PDB entry 1Z42 | X-ray diffraction, 1.85 A resolution | chains A and B

Chain A (and B):
Protein: Probable NADH-dependent flavin oxidoreductase yqjM
From: Bacillus subtilis
Notes: EC 1.-.-.-; chain B of this document is another copy of the same molecule, construct and numbering; everything in this record applies to it too
UniProtKB: P54550 (NAMA_BACSU); residues 1-338 here = UniProt positions 1-338
Amino-acid sequence (338 residues; row label = number of the first residue in the row):
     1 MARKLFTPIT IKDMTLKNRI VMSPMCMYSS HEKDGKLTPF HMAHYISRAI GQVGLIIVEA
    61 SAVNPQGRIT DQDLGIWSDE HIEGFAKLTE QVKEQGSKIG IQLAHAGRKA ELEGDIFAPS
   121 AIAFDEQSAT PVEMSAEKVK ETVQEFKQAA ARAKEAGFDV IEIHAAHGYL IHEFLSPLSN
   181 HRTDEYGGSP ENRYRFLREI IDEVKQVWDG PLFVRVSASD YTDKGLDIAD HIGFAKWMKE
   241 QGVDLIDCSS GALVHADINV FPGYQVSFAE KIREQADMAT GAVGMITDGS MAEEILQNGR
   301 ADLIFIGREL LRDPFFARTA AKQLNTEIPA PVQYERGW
Disordered / not traced: 1
Differences from the reference sequence: modified residue (1, 14, 22, 25, 27, 42, 134, 238, 278, 285, 291)
Modified positions: Mse-1 (selenomethionine); Mse-14, Mse-22, Mse-25, Mse-27, Mse-42, Mse-134, Mse-238, Mse-278, Mse-285, Mse-291 (selenomethionine; parent Met)
Residues lining bound ligands:
  - FMN (flavin mononucleotide): Ser-23, Pro-24, Mse-25, Cys-26, Glu-59, Ala-60, Gln-102, His-164, His-167, Arg-215, Val-283, Gly-284, Mse-285, Ile-286, Ile-306, Gly-307, Arg-308
  - P-hydroxybenzaldehyde (HBA): Cys-26, Tyr-28, Ile-69, His-164, His-167, Tyr-169
UniProt features mapped onto this chain:
  - binding site (FMN): Ser-23 to Cys-26, Ala-60, Gln-102, Arg-215, Gly-307, Arg-308
  - binding site (substrate): Tyr-28, His-164 to His-167
From the paper describing this entry:
  - binding site for P-hydroxybenzaldehyde: His-167

How chain A and chain B interact:
Residue-residue contacts (39):
  Mse-27(A) / Gln-333(B)
  Mse-27(A) / Tyr-334(B)
  Ser-29(A) / Gln-333(B)  hydrogen bond
  Pro-39(A) / Gln-91(B)
  Phe-40(A) / Ile-50(B)  hydrophobic
  Phe-40(A) / Gln-95(B)
  Phe-40(A) / Gln-333(B)
  Ala-43(A) / Ile-46(B)  hydrophobic
  His-44(A) / Tyr-334(B)
  Ile-46(A) / Ala-43(B)  hydrophobic
  Ser-47(A) / Ser-47(B)
  Arg-48(A) / Phe-315(B)
  Arg-48(A) / Tyr-334(B)  hydrogen bond
  Ile-50(A) / Phe-40(B)  hydrophobic
  Gln-91(A) / Pro-39(B)
  Gln-95(A) / Phe-40(B)
  Arg-308(A) / Arg-336(B)
  Leu-311(A) / Phe-315(B)
  Leu-311(A) / Tyr-334(B)
  Leu-311(A) / Trp-338(B)  hydrogen bond (backbone-side chain)
  Arg-312(A) / Phe-315(B)
  Arg-312(A) / Arg-318(B)
  Arg-312(A) / Gly-337(B)  hydrogen bond (side chain-backbone)
  Pro-314(A) / Phe-315(B)  hydrophobic
  Phe-315(A) / Arg-48(B)
  Phe-315(A) / Leu-311(B)
  Phe-315(A) / Arg-312(B)
  Phe-315(A) / Pro-314(B)  hydrophobic
  Arg-318(A) / Arg-312(B)
  Gln-333(A) / Mse-27(B)
  Gln-333(A) / Ser-29(B)  hydrogen bond
  Gln-333(A) / Phe-40(B)
  Tyr-334(A) / Mse-27(B)
  Tyr-334(A) / His-44(B)  hydrogen bond
  Tyr-334(A) / Arg-48(B)  hydrogen bond
  Tyr-334(A) / Leu-311(B)  hydrophobic
  Arg-336(A) / Arg-308(B)
  Gly-337(A) / Arg-312(B)  hydrogen bond (backbone-side chain)
  Trp-338(A) / Leu-311(B)  hydrogen bond (side chain-backbone)

In short:
The chain A/chain B interface involves 23 residues from each chain; the contacts include 9 hydrogen bonds.
Polar pairs include Ser-29(A)/Gln-333(B), Arg-48(A)/Tyr-334(B) and Leu-311(A)/Trp-338(B). Ligands of chain A:
flavin mononucleotide and P-hydroxybenzaldehyde. Curated annotation (UniProt) lists 9 FMN-binding residues and
5 substrate-binding residues on chain A. The paper reports a binding site for P-hydroxybenzaldehyde at
His-167(A).
Chain A and chain B are both Probable NADH-dependent flavin oxidoreductase yqjM (Bacillus subtilis); the
structure, Crystal structure of oxidized YqjM from Bacillus subtilis complexed with p-hydroxybenzaldehyde, was
determined by X-ray diffraction, deposited together with 1Z41, 1Z44 and 1Z48.
